PDB entry 6HPZ | X-ray diffraction, 2.30 A resolution | chain A

== Chain A ==
Name: Protein ENL
Source organism: Homo sapiens
Notes: fragment: YEATS domain
Reference sequence: Q03111 (ENL_HUMAN); numbering as in UniProt (aligned over 1-148)
Chain sequence (155 residues; numbered 0 to 154; the number before each row is that of its first residue; numbering starts at 0):
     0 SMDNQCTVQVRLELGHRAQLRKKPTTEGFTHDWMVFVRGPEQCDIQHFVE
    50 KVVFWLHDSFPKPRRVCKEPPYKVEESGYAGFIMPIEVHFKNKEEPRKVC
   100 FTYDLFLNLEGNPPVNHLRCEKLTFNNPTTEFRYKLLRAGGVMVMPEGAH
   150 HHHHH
Unresolved in the structure: 0-3, 144-154
Differences from the reference sequence: expression tag (0, 149-154)
Small-molecule neighbours: N(6)-acetyllysine (ALY): Phe28, His56, Ser58, Phe59, Ser76, Gly77, Tyr78, Ala79, Gly80, Phe81
Reported in the primary citation:
  - binding site for N(6)-acetyllysine: Tyr78
  - conformationally variable residues (side-chain flip): His56, Asp57, Tyr78

== Overview ==
Chain A binds N(6)-acetyllysine. From the paper: a binding site for N(6)-acetyllysine at Tyr78; conformational
variability at His56, Asp57 and Tyr78.
Chain A is Protein ENL (Homo sapiens); the structure, Crystal structure of ENL (MLLT1) in complex with
acetyllysine, was determined by X-ray diffraction (same publication as 6HPW, 6HPX, 6HPY and 6HQ0).
